Entry 6P18 (electron microscopy, 3.50 A resolution); this record covers chains 2 and C of the 11 polymer chains in the assembly.

[Chain 2]
Molecule: DNA (67-MER) fragment carrying phage-21 pR' promoter and pause element, template strand
Sequence (67 nucleotides; row label = number of the first residue in the row):
     1 GTTGCAACTT AAGAGTCATT ACCTCTCCAT AATGCGAATA GTGTTGCTCA TTTGCTCAAT
    61 GATGTCA
Not modelled in the structure: 1-6, 63-67

[Chain C]
Name: DNA-directed RNA polymerase subunit beta
From: Escherichia coli (strain K12)
Notes: EC 2.7.7.6
UniProt: P0A8V2 (RPOB_ECOLI); residue numbers follow UniProt; this construct covers 1-1342
Amino-acid sequence (1342 residues; row label = number of the first residue in the row):
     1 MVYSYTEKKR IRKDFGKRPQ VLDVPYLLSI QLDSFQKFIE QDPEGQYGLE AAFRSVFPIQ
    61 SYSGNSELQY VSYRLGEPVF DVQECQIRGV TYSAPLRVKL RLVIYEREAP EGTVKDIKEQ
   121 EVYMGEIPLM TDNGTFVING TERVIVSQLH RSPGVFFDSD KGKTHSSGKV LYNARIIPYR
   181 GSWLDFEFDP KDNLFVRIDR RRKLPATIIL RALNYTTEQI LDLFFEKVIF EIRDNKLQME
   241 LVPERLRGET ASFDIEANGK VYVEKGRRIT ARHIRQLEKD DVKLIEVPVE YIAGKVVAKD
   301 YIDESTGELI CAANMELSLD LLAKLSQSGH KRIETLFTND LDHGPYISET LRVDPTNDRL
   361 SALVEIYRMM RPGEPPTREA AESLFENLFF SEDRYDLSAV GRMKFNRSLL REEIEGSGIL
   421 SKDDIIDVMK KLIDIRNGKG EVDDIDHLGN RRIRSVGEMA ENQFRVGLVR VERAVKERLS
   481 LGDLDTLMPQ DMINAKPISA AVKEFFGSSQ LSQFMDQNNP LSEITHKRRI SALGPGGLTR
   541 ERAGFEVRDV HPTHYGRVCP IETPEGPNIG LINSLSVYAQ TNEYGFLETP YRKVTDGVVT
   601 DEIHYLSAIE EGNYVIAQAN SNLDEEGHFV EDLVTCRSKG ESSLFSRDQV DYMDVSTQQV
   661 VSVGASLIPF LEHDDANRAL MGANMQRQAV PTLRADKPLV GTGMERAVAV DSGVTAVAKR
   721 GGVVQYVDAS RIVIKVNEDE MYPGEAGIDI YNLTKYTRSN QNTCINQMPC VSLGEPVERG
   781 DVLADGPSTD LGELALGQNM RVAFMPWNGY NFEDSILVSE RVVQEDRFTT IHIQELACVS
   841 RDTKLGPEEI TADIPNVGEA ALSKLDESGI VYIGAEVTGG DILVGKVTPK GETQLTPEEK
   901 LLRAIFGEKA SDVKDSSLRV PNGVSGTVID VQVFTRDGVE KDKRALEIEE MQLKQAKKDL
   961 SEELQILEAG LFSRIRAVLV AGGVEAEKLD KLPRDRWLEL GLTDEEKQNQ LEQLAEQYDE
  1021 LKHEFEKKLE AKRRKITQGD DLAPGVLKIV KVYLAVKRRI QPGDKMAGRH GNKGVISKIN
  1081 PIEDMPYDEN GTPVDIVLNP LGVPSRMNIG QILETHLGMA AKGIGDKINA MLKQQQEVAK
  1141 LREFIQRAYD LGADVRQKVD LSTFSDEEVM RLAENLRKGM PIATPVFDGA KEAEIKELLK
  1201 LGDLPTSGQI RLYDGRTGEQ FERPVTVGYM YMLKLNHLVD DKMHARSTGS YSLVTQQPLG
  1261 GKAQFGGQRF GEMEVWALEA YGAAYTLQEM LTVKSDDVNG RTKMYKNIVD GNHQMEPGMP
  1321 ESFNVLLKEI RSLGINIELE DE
Not modelled in the structure: 1-2
Swiss-Prot annotation at these positions:
  - modified residue (N6-acetyllysine): Lys1022, Lys1200
  - mutagenesis: Ile561 (I561S: Resistant to antibiotics salinamide A and B), Ile569 (I569S: Resistant to antibiotics salinamide A and B), Ala665 (A665E: Resistant to antibiotics salinamide A and B), Asp675 (D675A/G: Resistant to antibiotics salinamide A and B), Asn677 (N677H/K: Resistant to antibiotics salinamide A and B), Leu680 (L680M: Resistant to antibiotics salinamide A and B), Glu813 (E813K: Disrupts the enzyme's active center)

[Interface between chain 2 and chain C]
Contacting residue pairs (15):
  DA11(2) with Lys191(C), salt bridge to the phosphate
  DG13(2) with Arg202(C), phosphate contact
  DA18(2) with Glu541(C), base contact
  DA21(2) with Arg1269(C), salt bridge to the phosphate; Gly1271(C), phosphate contact
  DC22(2) with Gln1268(C), sugar contact; Arg1269(C), hydrogen bond to the phosphate
  DC23(2) with Gly1261(C), phosphate contact; Lys1262(C), hydrogen bond to the phosphate
  DC25(2) with Phe514(C), phosphate contact
  DT26(2) with Thr141(C), sugar contact; Arg143(C), hydrogen bond to the phosphate
  DC27(2) with Asn139(C), hydrogen bond to the phosphate; Arg143(C), salt bridge to the phosphate; Gly507(C), sugar contact
Other interface residues (no listed pair), chain 2 (12 interface residues in all): DT20, DT24, DT30
Other interface residues (no listed pair), chain C (21 interface residues in all): Ile138, Lys496, Lys503, Ser508, Lys1242, Ala1263, Gly1267, Met1273

[Overview]
The interface between chain 2 and chain C involves 12 residues on one side and 21 on the other; the contacts
include 4 hydrogen bonds and 3 salt bridges. Polar pairs include DC22(2)-Arg1269(C), DC23(2)-Lys1262(C) and
DT26(2)-Arg143(C). From UniProt: 7 mutagenesis sites on chain C.
Chain 2 is DNA (67-MER) fragment carrying phage-21 pR' promoter and pause element, template strand and chain C
is DNA-directed RNA polymerase subunit beta (Escherichia coli (strain K12)); the structure, Q21 transcription
antitermination complex: loading complex, was determined by electron microscopy together with 6P19, 6P1A, 6P1B
and 6P1C from the same study.
